Entry 2ZIA (X-ray diffraction, 1.80 A resolution); this record covers chains A and B.

== Chain A (and B) ==
Protein: Deoxycytidine kinase
Organism: Homo sapiens
Notes: EC 2.7.1.74; chain B of this document is another copy of the same molecule, construct and numbering; everything in this record applies to it too
Reference sequence: P27707 (DCK_HUMAN); residues 1-260 here = UniProt positions 1-260
Amino-acid sequence (279 residues; row label = number of the first residue in the row; numbers below 1 keep their minus sign (Met-18 is residue -18)):
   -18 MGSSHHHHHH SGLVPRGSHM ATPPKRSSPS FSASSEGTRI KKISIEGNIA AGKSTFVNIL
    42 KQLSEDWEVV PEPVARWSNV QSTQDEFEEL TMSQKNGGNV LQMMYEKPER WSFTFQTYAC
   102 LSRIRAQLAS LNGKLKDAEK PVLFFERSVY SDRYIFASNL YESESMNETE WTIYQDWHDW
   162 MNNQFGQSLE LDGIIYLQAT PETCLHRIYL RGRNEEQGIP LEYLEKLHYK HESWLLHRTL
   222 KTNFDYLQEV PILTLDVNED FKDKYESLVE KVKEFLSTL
Not modelled in the structure: -18 to 19, 62-77, 114-118 (chain B: -18 to 19, 65-77, 114-115, 117, 222, 224-226)
Construct notes: expression tag (-18 to 0); engineered mutation Ser9 (Cys in P27707), Ser45 (Cys in P27707), Ser59 (Cys in P27707), Ser146 (Cys in P27707)
Ligand contacts:
  - 2-chloro-2'-deoxyadenosine (CL9): Ile30, Glu53, Val55, Trp58, Leu82, Met85, Tyr86, Phe96, Gln97, Ala100, Arg104, Arg128, Asp133, Phe137, Leu141, Arg194, Glu197, Tyr204
  - UDP (uridine-5'-diphosphate): Asn29, Ile30, Ala31, Ala32, Gly33, Lys34, Ser35, Thr36, Arg188, Leu191, Arg192, Asp241, Phe242, Lys243
From the paper describing this entry:
  - binding site for UDP: Glu240 to Lys254
  - conformationally variable residues (loop rearrangement): Glu240 to Lys254
  - binding site for 2-chloro-2'-deoxyadenosine: Glu53, Gln97, Arg104, Asp133
  - catalytic residues: Glu53 (proposed by the authors, not directly observed)

== Chain A / chain B interface ==
Pairs across the interface - 47 pairs, chain A then chain B:
  Val61(A) - Thr150(B)
  Val61(A) - Thr153(B)
  Val61(A) - Ile154(B)  hydrophobic
  Gly79(A) - Thr150(B)
  Glu90(A) - Arg91(B)  hydrogen bond (backbone-side chain)
  Arg91(A) - Glu90(B)  hydrogen bond (side chain-backbone)
  Arg91(A) - Arg91(B)
  Arg91(A) - Glu151(B)  salt bridge
  Trp92(A) - Asn148(B)
  Trp92(A) - Glu151(B)
  Phe94(A) - Thr95(B)
  Phe94(A) - Thr98(B)
  Thr95(A) - Phe94(B)
  Thr95(A) - Ile154(B)
  Thr98(A) - Phe94(B)
  Thr98(A) - Trp158(B)
  Tyr99(A) - Ile154(B)  hydrophobic
  Tyr99(A) - Asp157(B)
  Leu102(A) - Asp157(B)
  Leu102(A) - Trp158(B)  hydrophobic
  Ile105(A) - Trp161(B)  hydrophobic
  Arg106(A) - Asp157(B)  salt bridge
  Arg106(A) - Trp161(B)
  Leu109(A) - Trp161(B)  hydrophobic
  Asn148(A) - Trp92(B)
  Thr150(A) - Gly79(B)
  Glu151(A) - Arg91(B)  salt bridge
  Glu151(A) - Trp92(B)
  Thr153(A) - Val61(B)
  Thr153(A) - Gln62(B)
  Thr153(A) - Ser63(B)
  Ile154(A) - Thr95(B)
  Ile154(A) - Tyr99(B)  hydrophobic
  Asp157(A) - Ser63(B)
  Asp157(A) - Thr64(B)  hydrogen bond (side chain-backbone)
  Asp157(A) - Arg106(B)  salt bridge
  Trp158(A) - Leu102(B)  hydrophobic
  Trp158(A) - Trp158(B)
  Trp158(A) - Met162(B)
  Trp161(A) - Leu102(B)  hydrophobic
  Trp161(A) - Arg106(B)
  Trp161(A) - Met162(B)  hydrophobic
  Trp161(A) - Phe166(B)  hydrophobic
  Met162(A) - Trp161(B)  hydrophobic
  Met162(A) - Met162(B)  hydrophobic
  Phe166(A) - Trp161(B)  hydrophobic
  Phe166(A) - Gln165(B)
Other interface residues (no listed pair), chain A (25 interface residues in all): Val81, Met84
Other interface residues (no listed pair), chain B (30 interface residues in all): Val81, Met84, Ile105, Leu109, Asp160

== Overview ==
25 residues of chain A and 30 residues of chain B are in contact, with 3 hydrogen bonds and 4 salt bridges.
Polar pairs include Arg91(A)-Glu151(B), Arg106(A)-Asp157(B) and Glu90(A)-Arg91(B). Bound to chain A: UDP and
2-chloro-2'-deoxyadenosine. From the paper: the catalytic residue Glu53(A); a binding site for
2-chloro-2'-deoxyadenosine at Glu53(A), Gln97(A) and Arg104(A) among others.
Both chains are Deoxycytidine kinase (Homo sapiens). Entry 2ZIA (C4S dCK variant of dCK in complex with
cladribine+UDP) was determined by X-ray diffraction (same publication as 2ZI7 and 2ZI9).
